9KCH - chains C and H of the 8 polymer chains in the assembly; structure by electron microscopy, 4.19 A resolution (low resolution: residue-level contacts below are approximate; hydrogen-bond / salt-bridge calls are withheld).

[Chain C]
Protein: Tol-Pal system protein TolQ
Source organism: Escherichia coli K-12
Reference sequence: P0ABU9 (TOLQ_ECOLI); residues 1-230 here = UniProt positions 1-230
Chain sequence (230 residues; numbered 1 to 230; the number before each row is that of its first residue):
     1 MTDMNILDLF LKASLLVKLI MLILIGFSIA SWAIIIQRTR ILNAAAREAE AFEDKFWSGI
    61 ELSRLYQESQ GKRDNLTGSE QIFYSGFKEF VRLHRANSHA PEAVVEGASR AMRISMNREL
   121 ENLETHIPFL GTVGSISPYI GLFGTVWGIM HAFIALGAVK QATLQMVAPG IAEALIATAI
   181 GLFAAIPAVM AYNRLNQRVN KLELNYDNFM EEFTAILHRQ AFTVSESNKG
Unresolved in the structure: 1-6, 225-230

[Chain H]
Protein: Tol-Pal system protein TolA
Source organism: Escherichia coli K-12
Reference sequence: P19934 (TOLA_ECOLI); residue numbers follow UniProt; this construct covers 1-421
Chain sequence (421 residues; each row starts with the number of its first residue):
     1 MSKATEQNDK LKRAIIISAV LHVILFAALI WSSFDENIEA SAGGGGGSSI DAVMVDSGAV
    61 VEQYKRMQSQ ESSAKRSDEQ RKMKEQQAAE ELREKQAAEQ ERLKQLEKER LAAQEQKKQA
   121 EEAAKQAELK QKQAEEAAAK AAADAKAKAE ADAKAAEEAA KKAAADAKKK AEAEAAKAAA
   181 EAQKKAEAAA AALKKKAEAA EAAAAEARKK AATEAAEKAK AEAEKKAAAE KAAADKKAAA
   241 EKAAADKKAA EKAAAEKAAA DKKAAAEKAA ADKKAAAAKA AAEKAAAAKA AAEADDIFGE
   301 LSSGKNAPKT GGGAKGNNAS PAGSGNTKNN GASGADINNY AGQIKSAIES KFYDASSYAG
   361 KTCTLRIKLA PDGMLLDIKP EGGDPALCQA ALAAAKLAKI PKPPSQAVYE VFKNAPLDFK
   421 P
Unresolved in the structure: 1-6, 34-421

[Interface between chain C and chain H]
Residue-residue contacts - 15 pairs, chain C then chain H:
  Leu7(C) - Phe26(H)
  Leu7(C) - Ile30(H)
  Asp8(C) - Ile30(H)
  Ser28(C) - His22(H)
  Ile29(C) - Ile15(H)
  Ile29(C) - Ser18(H)
  Ile29(C) - His22(H)
  Trp32(C) - Ser18(H)
  Trp32(C) - His22(H)
  Ala33(C) - Ala14(H)
  Ala33(C) - Ile15(H)
  Gln37(C) - Lys10(H)
  Gln37(C) - Ala14(H)
  Arg40(C) - Lys10(H)
  His126(C) - Leu11(H)
Other interface residues (no listed pair), chain C (10 interface residues in all): Leu9
Other interface residues (no listed pair), chain H (10 interface residues in all): Ala19, Ser33

[In short]
The chain C/chain H interface involves 10 residues from each chain.
Chain C is Tol-Pal system protein TolQ and chain H is Tol-Pal system protein TolA, both from Escherichia coli
K-12; the structure, Cryo-EM structure of inner membrane TolQRA complex in CYMAL-6-Neopentyl Glycol detergent
micelles, was determined by electron microscopy together with 9K49 from the same study.
